Entry 6N57 (electron microscopy, 3.70 A resolution); this record covers chains I and K of the 7 polymer chains in the assembly.

[Chain I]
Name: DNA-directed RNA polymerase subunit beta
From: Escherichia coli
Notes: EC 2.7.7.6
Reference sequence: P0A8V2 (RPOB_ECOLI); residue numbers follow UniProt; this construct covers 1-1342
Amino-acid sequence (1342 residues; numbered 1 to 1342; the number before each row is that of its first residue):
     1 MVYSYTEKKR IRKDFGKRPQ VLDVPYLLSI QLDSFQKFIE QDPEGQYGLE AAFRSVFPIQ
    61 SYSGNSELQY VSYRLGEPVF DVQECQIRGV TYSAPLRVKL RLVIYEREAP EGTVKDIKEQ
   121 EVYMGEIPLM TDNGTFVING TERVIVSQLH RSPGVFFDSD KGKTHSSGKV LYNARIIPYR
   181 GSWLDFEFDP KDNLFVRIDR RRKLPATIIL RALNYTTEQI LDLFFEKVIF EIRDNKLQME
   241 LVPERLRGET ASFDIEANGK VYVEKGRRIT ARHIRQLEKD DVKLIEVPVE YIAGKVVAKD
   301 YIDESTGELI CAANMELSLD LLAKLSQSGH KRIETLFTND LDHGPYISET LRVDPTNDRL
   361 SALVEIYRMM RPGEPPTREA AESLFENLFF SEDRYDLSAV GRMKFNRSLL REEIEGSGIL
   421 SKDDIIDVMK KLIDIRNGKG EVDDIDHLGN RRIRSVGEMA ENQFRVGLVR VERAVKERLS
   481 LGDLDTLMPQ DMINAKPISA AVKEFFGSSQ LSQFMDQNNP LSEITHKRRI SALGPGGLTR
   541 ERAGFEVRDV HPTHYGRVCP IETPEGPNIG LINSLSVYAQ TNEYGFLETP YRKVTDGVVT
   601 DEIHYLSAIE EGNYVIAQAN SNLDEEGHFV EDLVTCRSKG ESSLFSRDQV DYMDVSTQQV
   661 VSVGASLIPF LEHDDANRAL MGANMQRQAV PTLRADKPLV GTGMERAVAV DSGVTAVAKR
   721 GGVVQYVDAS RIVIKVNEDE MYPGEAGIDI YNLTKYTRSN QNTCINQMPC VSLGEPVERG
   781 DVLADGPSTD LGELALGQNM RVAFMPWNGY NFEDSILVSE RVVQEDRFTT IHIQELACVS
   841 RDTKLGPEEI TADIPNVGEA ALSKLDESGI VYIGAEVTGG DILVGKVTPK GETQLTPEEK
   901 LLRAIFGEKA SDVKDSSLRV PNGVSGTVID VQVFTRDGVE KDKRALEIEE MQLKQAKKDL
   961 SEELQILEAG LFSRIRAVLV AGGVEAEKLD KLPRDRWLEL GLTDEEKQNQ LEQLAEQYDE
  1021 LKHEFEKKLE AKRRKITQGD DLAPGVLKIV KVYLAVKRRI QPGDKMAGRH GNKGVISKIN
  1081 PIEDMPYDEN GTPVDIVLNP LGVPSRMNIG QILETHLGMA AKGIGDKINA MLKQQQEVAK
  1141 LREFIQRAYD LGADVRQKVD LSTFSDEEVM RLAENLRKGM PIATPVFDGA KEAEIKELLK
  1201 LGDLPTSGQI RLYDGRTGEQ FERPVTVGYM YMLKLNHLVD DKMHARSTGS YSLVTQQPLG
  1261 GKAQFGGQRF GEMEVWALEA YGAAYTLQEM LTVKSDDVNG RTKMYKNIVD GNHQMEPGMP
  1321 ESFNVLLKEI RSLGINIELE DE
Not modelled in the structure: 1
Small-molecule neighbours: chapso (1N7): Q725, E962, Q965, I966, A969, R994
UniProt features mapped onto this chain:
  - modified residue (N6-acetyllysine): K1022, K1200

[Chain K]
Name: DNA-directed RNA polymerase subunit omega
From: Escherichia coli
Notes: EC 2.7.7.6
Reference sequence: P0A800 (RPOZ_ECOLI); residues 1-91 here = UniProt positions 1-91
Amino-acid sequence (91 residues; each row starts with the number of its first residue):
     1 MARVTVQDAV EKIGNRFDLV LVAARRARQM QVGGKDPLVP EENDKTTVIA LREIEEGLIN
    61 NQILDVRERQ EQQEQEAAEL QAVTAIAEGR R
Not modelled in the structure: 1, 81-91

[Interface between chain I and chain K]
Contacting residue pairs - 7 pairs, chain I then chain K:
  G1282(I) - F17(K)
  G1311(I) - Q31(K)  hydrogen bond (backbone-side chain)
  N1312(I) - Q31(K)
  N1312(I) - V32(K)
  H1313(I) - R28(K)  hydrogen bond (backbone-side chain)
  H1313(I) - Q31(K)  hydrogen bond
  Q1314(I) - R28(K)
Interface residues without a listed pair, chain I (6 interface residues in all): Y1285
Interface residues without a listed pair, chain K (5 interface residues in all): L21

[In short]
Chain I and chain K form an interface of 6 and 5 residues respectively; the contacts include 3 hydrogen bonds.
Polar contacts include G1311(I)-Q31(K), H1313(I)-R28(K) and H1313(I)-Q31(K). Bound to chain I: chapso.
Chain I is DNA-directed RNA polymerase subunit beta and chain K is DNA-directed RNA polymerase subunit omega,
both from Escherichia coli; the structure, Cryo-EM structure of Escherichia coli RNAP polymerase bound with
TraR in conformation I, was determined by electron microscopy, deposited together with 6N58, 6OUL and 6P1K.
